PDB entry 9J8F | X-ray diffraction, 2.65 A resolution | chain A

# Chain A
Protein: Bifunctional ligase/repressor BirA
Source organism: Haemophilus influenzae Rd KW20
UniProtKB: P46363 (BIRA_HAEIN); residue numbers follow UniProt; this construct covers 1-302
Amino-acid sequence (302 residues; numbered 1 to 302; the number before each row is that of its first residue):
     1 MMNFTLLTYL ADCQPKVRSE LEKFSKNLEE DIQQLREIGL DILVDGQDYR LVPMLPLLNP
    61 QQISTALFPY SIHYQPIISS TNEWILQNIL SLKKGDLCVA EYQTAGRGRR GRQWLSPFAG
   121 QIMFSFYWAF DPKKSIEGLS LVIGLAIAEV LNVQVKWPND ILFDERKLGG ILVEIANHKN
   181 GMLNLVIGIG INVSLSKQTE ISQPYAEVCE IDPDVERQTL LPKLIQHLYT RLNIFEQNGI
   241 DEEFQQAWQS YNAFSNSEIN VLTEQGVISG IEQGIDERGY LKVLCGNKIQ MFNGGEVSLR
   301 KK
Unresolved in the structure: 107-112, 198-203
Ligand contacts: 3,6,9,12,15,18-hexaoxaicosane-1,20-diol (P33): Met1, Met2, Asn3, Phe4, Thr5
Curated features (UniProtKB/Swiss-Prot):
  - DNA-binding region: Gln14 to Gln33 (H-T-H motif)
  - binding site (biotin): Ser80 to Asn82, Gln103, Arg107 to Arg109, Lys167

# In short
Chain A binds 3,6,9,12,15,18-hexaoxaicosane-1,20-diol. Curated annotation (UniProt) lists 8 biotin-binding
residues.
Chain A is Bifunctional ligase/repressor BirA (Haemophilus influenzae Rd KW20); the structure, Structural
insights into BirA from Haemophilus influenzae, a bifunctional protein as a biotin protein ligase and ..., was
determined by X-ray diffraction (same publication as 9J8E).
